PDB entry 8A8D | X-ray diffraction, 2.10 A resolution | chains A and B

# Chain A (and B)
Molecule: ATP sulfurylase from Methanothermococcus thermolithotrophicus
Source organism: Methanothermococcus thermolithotrophicus DSM 2095
Notes: EC 2.7.7.4; chain B of this document is another copy of the same molecule, construct and numbering; everything in this record applies to it too
Amino-acid sequence (385 residues; numbered -2 to 382; the number before each row is that of its first residue; numbers below 1 keep their minus sign (Gly-2 is residue -2)):
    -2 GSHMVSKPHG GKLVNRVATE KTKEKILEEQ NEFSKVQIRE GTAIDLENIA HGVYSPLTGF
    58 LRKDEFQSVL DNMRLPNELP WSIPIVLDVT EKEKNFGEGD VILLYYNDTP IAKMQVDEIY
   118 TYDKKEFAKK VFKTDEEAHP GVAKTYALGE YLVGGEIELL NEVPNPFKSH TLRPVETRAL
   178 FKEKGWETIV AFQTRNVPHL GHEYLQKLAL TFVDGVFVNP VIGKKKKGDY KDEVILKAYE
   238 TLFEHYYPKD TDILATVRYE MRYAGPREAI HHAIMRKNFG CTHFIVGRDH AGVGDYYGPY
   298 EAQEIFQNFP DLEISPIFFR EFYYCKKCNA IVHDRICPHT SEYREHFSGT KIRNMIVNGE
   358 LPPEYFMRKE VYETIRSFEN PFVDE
Unresolved in the structure: -2 to 1, 289-291, 382 (chain B: -2 to 2, 288-291)
Metal / ion sites: Ca2+: Tyr143, Leu145 (together with acetate ion); Zn2+: Cys322, Cys325, Cys334, His336

# Interface between chain A and chain B
Contacting residue pairs - 39 pairs, chain A then chain B:
  Lys204(A) with Ile333(B)
  Leu207(A) with Arg332(B), hydrogen bond (backbone-side chain)
  Thr208(A) with His330(B)
  Val210(A) with Arg332(B), hydrogen bond (backbone-side chain)
  Asp211(A) with Arg332(B), hydrogen bond (backbone-side chain)
  His242(A) with Lys324(B), hydrogen bond; His336(B), hydrogen bond (backbone-side chain)
  Tyr243(A) with Lys324(B); Ile333(B); Pro335(B); His336(B)
  Tyr244(A) with Pro335(B)
  Pro245(A) with Arg332(B); Ile333(B); Cys334(B); Pro335(B), hydrophobic
  Lys324(A) with His242(B), hydrogen bond; Tyr243(B); Arg365(B); Glu367(B), salt bridge
  Cys325(A) with Arg365(B), hydrogen bond (backbone-side chain)
  His330(A) with Thr208(B)
  Arg332(A) with Leu207(B), hydrogen bond (side chain-backbone); Val210(B), hydrogen bond (side chain-backbone); Asp211(B), hydrogen bond (side chain-backbone); Pro245(B); Thr248(B)
  Ile333(A) with Lys204(B), hydrogen bond (backbone-side chain); Tyr243(B); Pro245(B)
  Cys334(A) with Pro245(B)
  Pro335(A) with Tyr243(B); Tyr244(B); Pro245(B), hydrophobic
  His336(A) with His242(B), hydrogen bond (side chain-backbone); Tyr243(B)
  Arg365(A) with Lys324(B); Cys325(B), hydrogen bond (side chain-backbone)
  Glu367(A) with Lys324(B), salt bridge
Also at the interface, not in a pair above, chain A (23 interface residues in all): Thr248, Asn326, Asp331, Glu361
Also at the interface, not in a pair above, chain B (23 interface residues in all): Asn326, Asp331, Glu361

# In short
Chain A and chain B each contribute 23 residues to their interface, with 13 hydrogen bonds and 2 salt bridges.
Among the polar pairs are Lys324(A)-Glu367(B), Leu207(A)-Arg332(B) and Val210(A)-Arg332(B). Tyr143(A) and
Leu145(A) coordinate Ca2+. Cys322(A), Cys325(A), Cys334(A) and His336(A) form the Zn2+ site.
Chain A and chain B are both ATP sulfurylase from Methanothermococcus thermolithotrophicus
(Methanothermococcus thermolithotrophicus DSM 2095); the structure, ATP sulfurylase from Methanothermococcus
thermolithotrophicus - monoclinic form, was determined by X-ray diffraction (same publication as 8A8G, 8A8H,
8A8K and 8A8O).
